Entry 4N4Y (X-ray diffraction, 2.90 A resolution); this record covers chains A and B of the 3 polymer chains in the assembly.

Chain A:
Protein: Cytochrome c oxidase subunit 1
From: Thermus thermophilus
Notes: EC 1.9.3.1
Reference sequence: Q5SJ79 (COX1_THET8); residue numbers follow UniProt; this construct covers 2-562
Amino-acid sequence (568 residues; numbered -5 to 562; the number before each row is that of its first residue; numbers below 1 keep their minus sign (Met-5 is residue -5)):
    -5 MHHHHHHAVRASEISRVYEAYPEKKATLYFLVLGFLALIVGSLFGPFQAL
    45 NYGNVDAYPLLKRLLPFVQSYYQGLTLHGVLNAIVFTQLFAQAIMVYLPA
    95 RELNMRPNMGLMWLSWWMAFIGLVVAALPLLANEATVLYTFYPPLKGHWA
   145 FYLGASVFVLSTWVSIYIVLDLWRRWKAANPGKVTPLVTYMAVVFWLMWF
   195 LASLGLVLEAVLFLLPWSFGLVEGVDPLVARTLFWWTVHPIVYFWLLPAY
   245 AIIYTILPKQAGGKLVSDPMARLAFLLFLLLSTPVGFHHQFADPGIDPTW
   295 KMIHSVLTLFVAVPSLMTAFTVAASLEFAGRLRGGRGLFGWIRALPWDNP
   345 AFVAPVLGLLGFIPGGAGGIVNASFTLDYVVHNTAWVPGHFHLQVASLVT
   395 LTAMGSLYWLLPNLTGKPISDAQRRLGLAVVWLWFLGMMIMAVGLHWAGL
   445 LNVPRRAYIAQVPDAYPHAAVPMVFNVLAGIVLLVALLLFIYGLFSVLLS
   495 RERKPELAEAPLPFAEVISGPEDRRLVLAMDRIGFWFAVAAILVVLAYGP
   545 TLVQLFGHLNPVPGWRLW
Disordered / not traced: -5 to 8, 513-515
Sequence notes: expression tag (-5 to 1); engineered mutation Val232 (Gly in Q5SJ79)
Bound ions: heme Fe: His72, His386; Cu ion: His233, His282, His283 (together with hydrogen peroxide); heme-as Fe: His384 (together with hydrogen peroxide)
Small-molecule neighbours:
  - heme-as (HAS): Tyr133, Trp229, His233, Val236, Tyr237, Trp239, Leu240, Tyr244, His282, His283, Thr302, Val305, Ala306, Ser309, Leu310, Thr312, Ala313, Val316, Ala317, Leu320, Trp335, Ile336, Trp341, Val350, Leu353, Leu354, Phe356, Ile357, Gly360, Gly363, Ile364, Asn366, Ala367, Asp372, His376, Asn377, Val381, His384, Phe385, Gln388, Val389, Val393, Arg449, Arg450
  - heme (HEM): Leu32, Ser36, Gly39, Pro40, Gln42, Ala43, Tyr46, Tyr65, Leu69, His72, Gly73, Asn76, Ala77, Phe80, Thr81, Leu132, Tyr133, Pro382, Phe385, His386, Val389, Ala390, Thr394, Trp428, Met432, Met435, Arg449, Arg450, Ala451, Leu477, Leu481
  - hydrogen peroxide (PEO): Val232, His233, Val236, His282, His283, His384

Chain B:
Protein: Cytochrome c oxidase subunit 2
From: Thermus thermophilus
Notes: EC 1.9.3.1
Reference sequence: Q5SJ80 (COX2_THET8); residues 1-168 here = UniProt positions 1-168
Amino-acid sequence (168 residues; row label = number of the first residue in the row):
     1 MVDEHKAHKAILAYEKGWLAFSLAMLFVFIALIAYTLATHTAGVIPAGKL
    51 ERVDPTTVRQEGPWADPAQAVVQTGPNQYTVYVLAFAFGYQPNPIEVPQG
   101 AEIVFKITSPDVIHGFHVEGTNINVEVLPGEVSTVRYTFKRPGEYRIICN
   151 QYCGLGHQNMFGTIVVKE
Disordered / not traced: 1-2
Bound ions: dinuclear copper ion: His114, Cys149, Gln151, Cys153, His157, Met160

How chain A and chain B interact:
Pairs across the interface - 122 pairs, chain A then chain B:
  Ser64(A) - Leu155(B)
  Tyr66(A) - Tyr152(B)  hydrophobic
  Tyr66(A) - Leu155(B)  hydrophobic
  Tyr66(A) - His157(B)
  Tyr66(A) - Gln158(B)  hydrogen bond
  Thr130(A) - Tyr152(B)  hydrogen bond (backbone-side chain)
  Leu132(A) - Tyr152(B)  hydrophobic
  Tyr136(A) - Gln151(B)
  Pro137(A) - Ile113(B)
  Pro138(A) - Asp111(B)
  Pro138(A) - Val112(B)
  Pro138(A) - Ile113(B)
  Pro138(A) - Pro129(B)  hydrophobic
  Leu139(A) - Tyr152(B)  hydrophobic
  Pro221(A) - Leu128(B)  hydrophobic
  Pro221(A) - Pro129(B)
  Leu222(A) - Leu50(B)  hydrophobic
  Leu222(A) - Leu128(B)  hydrophobic
  Arg225(A) - Ile113(B)
  Arg225(A) - Glu126(B)  salt bridge
  Arg225(A) - Gln151(B)
  Lys258(A) - Glu4(B)
  Val260(A) - His8(B)  hydrogen bond (backbone-side chain)
  Val260(A) - Ile11(B)  hydrophobic
  Met264(A) - Glu15(B)
  Met264(A) - Leu19(B)  hydrophobic
  Phe285(A) - Pro46(B)
  Ala286(A) - Pro46(B)
  Ala286(A) - Asn124(B)
  Ala286(A) - Val125(B)
  Ala286(A) - Glu126(B)  hydrogen bond (backbone-backbone)
  Asp287(A) - Pro46(B)
  Asp287(A) - Glu126(B)
  Pro288(A) - Glu126(B)
  Pro288(A) - Leu128(B)  hydrophobic
  Pro288(A) - Glu131(B)
  Pro288(A) - Ser133(B)
  Gly289(A) - Ala47(B)
  Gly289(A) - Gly48(B)
  Gly289(A) - Lys49(B)
  Gly289(A) - Leu50(B)
  Ile290(A) - Gly48(B)
  Asp291(A) - Gly48(B)
  Pro292(A) - Pro46(B)
  Lys295(A) - Pro46(B)
  Met296(A) - Ile30(B)
  Met296(A) - Leu37(B)  hydrophobic
  Val300(A) - Ile30(B)  hydrophobic
  Leu303(A) - Leu26(B)
  Leu303(A) - Ile30(B)  hydrophobic
  Leu303(A) - Ile33(B)  hydrophobic
  Phe304(A) - Phe27(B)  hydrophobic
  Val307(A) - Leu23(B)  hydrophobic
  Val307(A) - Leu26(B)  hydrophobic
  Leu310(A) - Trp18(B)  hydrogen bond (backbone-side chain)
  Leu310(A) - Ser22(B)
  Leu310(A) - Leu26(B)  hydrophobic
  Met311(A) - Glu15(B)
  Met311(A) - Leu19(B)  hydrophobic
  Phe314(A) - Ile11(B)
  Phe314(A) - Tyr14(B)  hydrophobic
  Phe314(A) - Glu15(B)
  Phe314(A) - Trp18(B)
  Thr315(A) - Glu15(B)  hydrogen bond
  Ala318(A) - Ile11(B)  hydrophobic
  Phe322(A) - Glu4(B)
  Ser368(A) - Ile33(B)
  Phe369(A) - Ile33(B)  hydrophobic
  Phe369(A) - Leu37(B)  hydrophobic
  Phe369(A) - Ile45(B)  hydrophobic
  Thr370(A) - Thr36(B)  hydrogen bond
  Thr370(A) - Ile45(B)
  Tyr373(A) - Val44(B)  hydrophobic
  Tyr373(A) - Ile45(B)
  Tyr373(A) - Pro46(B)
  Tyr373(A) - Asn122(B)
  Tyr373(A) - Asn124(B)  hydrogen bond (backbone-side chain)
  Val374(A) - Asn122(B)
  His376(A) - Asn124(B)  hydrogen bond (backbone-side chain)
  His376(A) - Glu126(B)  salt bridge
  His376(A) - Asn150(B)  hydrogen bond (backbone-side chain)
  Asn377(A) - Glu126(B)  hydrogen bond
  Asn377(A) - Asn150(B)  hydrogen bond (side chain-backbone)
  Asn377(A) - Gln151(B)
  Thr378(A) - His117(B)
  Leu445(A) - Glu119(B)
  Asn446(A) - His117(B)
  Asn446(A) - Glu119(B)
  Asn446(A) - Gly120(B)
  Asn446(A) - Ile148(B)
  Pro448(A) - Ile148(B)  hydrophobic
  Pro448(A) - Asn150(B)
  Arg449(A) - His157(B)
  Arg450(A) - Gln151(B)  hydrogen bond
  Arg450(A) - His157(B)  hydrogen bond (backbone-side chain)
  Ala451(A) - His157(B)
  Tyr452(A) - Gln158(B)
  Gln455(A) - Gln158(B)
  Val456(A) - Gln158(B)
  Val456(A) - Asn159(B)
  Ala459(A) - Arg146(B)  hydrogen bond (backbone-side chain)
  Tyr460(A) - Arg146(B)
  Tyr460(A) - Ile148(B)
  Tyr460(A) - Phe161(B)
  Ile512(A) - Glu4(B)
  Ile512(A) - His8(B)
  Leu549(A) - Leu50(B)  hydrophobic
  His552(A) - Leu50(B)
  His552(A) - Arg52(B)  hydrogen bond (backbone-side chain)
  Asn554(A) - Arg52(B)
  Asn554(A) - Val53(B)  hydrogen bond (side chain-backbone)
  Asn554(A) - Gly130(B)  hydrogen bond (side chain-backbone)
  Val556(A) - Pro55(B)  hydrophobic
  Val556(A) - Pro129(B)
  Val556(A) - Gly130(B)
  Trp559(A) - Asp111(B)
  Trp559(A) - Val112(B)  hydrophobic
  Leu561(A) - Val112(B)  hydrophobic
  Leu561(A) - Cys153(B)
  Leu561(A) - Gly154(B)
  Leu561(A) - Leu155(B)  hydrogen bond (backbone-backbone)
  Trp562(A) - Leu155(B)  hydrophobic
Also at the interface, not in a pair above, chain A (69 interface residues in all): Val131, Ser261, Ser299, Ile364, Ile453, Gln548, Leu553, Pro557
Also at the interface, not in a pair above, chain B (62 interface residues in all): Ala7, Leu12, Phe29, Ala34, Thr56, Ala87, Phe88, Pro110, Val132, Cys149

Overview:
Chain A and chain B form an interface of 69 and 62 residues respectively; the contacts include 19 hydrogen
bonds and 2 salt bridges. Among the polar pairs are Arg225(A)-Glu126(B), His376(A)-Glu126(B) and
Tyr66(A)-Gln158(B). Chain A binds heme, heme-as and hydrogen peroxide.
Here chain A is Cytochrome c oxidase subunit 1 and chain B is Cytochrome c oxidase subunit 2, both from
Thermus thermophilus. Entry 4N4Y (Structure of Recombinant Cytochrome ba3 Oxidase mutant G232V from Thermus
thermophilus) was determined by X-ray diffraction.
